PDB entry 2I3I | X-ray diffraction, 2.30 A resolution | chain A

== Chain A ==
Protein: Baculoviral IAP repeat-containing protein 7
Organism: Homo sapiens
Notes: fragment: ML-IAP residues 63-172; engineered mutation(s): RESIDUES 150, 160-168, AND 172 REPLACED WITH XIAP-BIR3 HOMOLOGUES
UniProtKB: Q96CA5 (BIRC7_HUMAN); numbering as in UniProt (aligned over 63-172)
Sequence (133 residues; each row starts with the number of its first residue):
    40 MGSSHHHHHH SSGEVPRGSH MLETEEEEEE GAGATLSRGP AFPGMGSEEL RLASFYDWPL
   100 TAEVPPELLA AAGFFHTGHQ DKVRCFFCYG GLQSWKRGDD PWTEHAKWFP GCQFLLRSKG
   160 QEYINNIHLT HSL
Disordered / not traced: 40-77, 168-172
Differences from the reference sequence: initiating methionine (40); expression tag (41-62)
Bound ions: Zn2+: Cys-124, Cys-127, His-144, Cys-151
Residues lining bound ligands: peptidomimetic (618; (3r,6r,9ar)-2,2-dimethyl-6-[(N-methyl-L-alanyl)amino]-N-(3-methyl-1-phenyl-1H-pyrazol-5-yl)-5-oxo-2,3,5,6,9,9a-hexahydro[1,3]thiazolo[3,2-a]azepine-3-carboxamide): Thr-116, Lys-121, Val-122, Arg-123, Gly-130, Leu-131, Gln-132, Ser-133, Trp-134, Lys-135, Asp-138, Glu-143, Trp-147, Phe-148

== Overview ==
Chain A binds peptidomimetic. Cys-124, Cys-127, His-144 and Cys-151 coordinate Zn2+.
Chain A is Baculoviral IAP repeat-containing protein 7 (Homo sapiens); the structure, Structure of an
ML-IAP/XIAP chimera bound to a peptidomimetic, was determined by X-ray diffraction, deposited together with
2I3H.
